PDB entry 9AY1 | electron microscopy, 4.60 A resolution (low resolution: residue-level contacts below are approximate; hydrogen-bond / salt-bridge calls are withheld) | chains C and D of the 10 polymer chains in the assembly

Chain C (and D):
Name: Spike glycoprotein E1
From: Eastern equine encephalitis virus
Notes: chain D of this document is another copy of the same molecule, construct and numbering; everything in this record applies to it too
UniProtKB: Q4QXJ7 (POLS_EEEVF); residues 1-400 here correspond to UniProt positions 802-1201 (UniProt number = residue number + 801)
Amino-acid sequence (400 residues; each row starts with the number of its first residue):
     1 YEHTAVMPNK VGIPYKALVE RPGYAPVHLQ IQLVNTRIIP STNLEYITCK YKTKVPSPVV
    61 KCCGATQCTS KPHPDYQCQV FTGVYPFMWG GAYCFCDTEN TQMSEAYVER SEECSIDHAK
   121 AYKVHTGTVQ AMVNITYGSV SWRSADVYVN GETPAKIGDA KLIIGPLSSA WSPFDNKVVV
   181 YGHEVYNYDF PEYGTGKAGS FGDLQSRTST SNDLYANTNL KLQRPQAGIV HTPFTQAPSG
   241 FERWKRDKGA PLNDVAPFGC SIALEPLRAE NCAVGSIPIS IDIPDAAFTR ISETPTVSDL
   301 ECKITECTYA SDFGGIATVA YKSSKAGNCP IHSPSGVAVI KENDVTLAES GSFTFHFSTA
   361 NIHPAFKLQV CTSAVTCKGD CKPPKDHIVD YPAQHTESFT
Disulfides: C49-C114, C62-C94, C63-C96, C68-C78, C260-C272, C302-C377, C307-C381, C329-C371

Chain C / chain D interface:
Residue-residue contacts (23):
  S41(C) - N43(D)
  K123(C) - H125(D)
  K123(C) - T126(D)
  K123(C) - G127(D)
  V124(C) - H125(D)
  H125(C) - V124(D)
  H125(C) - H125(D)
  Y148(C) - R207(D)
  N150(C) - E192(D)
  E152(C) - E192(D)
  E152(C) - T195(D)
  T153(C) - E192(D)
  T153(C) - Y193(D)
  P154(C) - G194(D)
  P191(C) - E152(D)
  E192(C) - N150(D)
  E192(C) - E152(D)
  E192(C) - T153(D)
  Y193(C) - T153(D)
  G194(C) - P154(D)
  T195(C) - E152(D)
  T195(C) - P154(D)
  R207(C) - Y148(D)
Other interface residues (no listed pair), chain C (16 interface residues in all): G151
Other interface residues (no listed pair), chain D (17 interface residues in all): S41, K123

Overview:
16 residues of chain C and 17 residues of chain D are in contact.
Chain C and chain D are both Spike glycoprotein E1 (Eastern equine encephalitis virus); the structure, Cryo-EM
structure of SINV/EEEV in complex with a potently neutralizing human antibody IgG EEEV-373, was determined by
electron microscopy together with 8VSV from the same study.
